4R8P - chains G and I of the 14 polymer chains in the assembly; structure by X-ray diffraction, 3.28 A resolution.

# Chain G
Molecule: Histone H2A
Organism: Xenopus laevis
UniProt: Q6AZJ8 (Q6AZJ8_XENLA); residues 1-129 here correspond to UniProt positions 2-130 (UniProt number = residue number + 1)
Amino-acid sequence (129 residues; row label = number of the first residue in the row):
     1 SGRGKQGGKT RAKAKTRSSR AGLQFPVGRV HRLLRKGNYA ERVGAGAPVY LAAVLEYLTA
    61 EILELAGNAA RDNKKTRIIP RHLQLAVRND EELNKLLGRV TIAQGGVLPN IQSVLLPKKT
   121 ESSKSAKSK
Unresolved in the structure: 1-11, 119-129
From the paper describing this entry:
  - mutagenesis - E61A/E64A, D90A/E92A: abolished catalytic activity
  - mutagenesis - N68A/D72A: decreased catalytic activity
  - post-translational modification sites: Lys118, Lys119 (citing earlier work)

# Chain I
Molecule: 147-nt DNA strand
Organism: Synthetic DNA
Notes: fragment: Widom 601 147-mer (+ strand)
Sequence (147 nucleotides; row label = number of the first residue in the row; numbers below 1 keep their minus sign (DA-73 is residue -73)):
   -73 ATCGAGAATC CCGGTGCCGA GGCCGCTCAA TTGGTCGTAG ACAGCTCTAG CACCGCTTAA
   -13 ACGCACGTAC GCGCTGTCCC CCGCGTTTTA ACCGCCAAGG GGATTACTCC CTAGTCTCCA
    47 GGCACGTGTC AGATATATAC ATCCGAT
Unresolved in the structure: -73 to -72, 73

# How chain G and chain I interact
Residue-residue contacts - 15 pairs, chain G then chain I:
  Thr16(G) with DG47(I), sugar contact
  Arg29(G) with DG48(I), hydrogen bond to the phosphate; DC49(I), salt bridge to the phosphate
  Glu41(G) with DA39(I), sugar contact
  Arg42(G) with DT38(I), hydrogen bond to the sugar; DA39(I), phosphate contact
  Val43(G) with DT38(I), sugar contact; DA39(I), hydrogen bond to the phosphate
  Gly44(G) with DT38(I), phosphate contact
  Ala45(G) with DT38(I), hydrogen bond to the phosphate
  Lys75(G) with DG58(I), phosphate contact
  Thr76(G) with DA57(I), hydrogen bond to the phosphate; DG58(I), hydrogen bond to the phosphate
  Arg77(G) with DA57(I), phosphate contact; DG58(I), hydrogen bond to the phosphate
Also at the interface, not in a pair above, chain G (14 interface residues in all): Pro26, His31, Arg35, Lys74
Also at the interface, not in a pair above, chain I (8 interface residues in all): DC37

# Overview
14 residues of chain G and 8 residues of chain I are in contact; the contacts include 7 hydrogen bonds and 1
salt bridge. Among the polar pairs are Arg42(G)-DT38(I), Arg29(G)-DG48(I) and Val43(G)-DA39(I). From the
paper: E61A/E64A and D90A/E92A of chain G abolish catalytic activity; modification sites Lys118(G) and
Lys119(G).
Chain G is Histone H2A (Xenopus laevis) and chain I is a 147-nt DNA strand (Synthetic DNA); the structure,
Crystal structure of the Ring1B/Bmi1/UbcH5c PRC1 ubiquitylation module bound to the nucleosome core particle,
was determined by X-ray diffraction.
